Entry 5TDT (X-ray diffraction, 1.82 A resolution); this record covers chains B and F of the 8 polymer chains in the assembly.

== Chain B (and F) ==
Name: Toluene-4-monooxygenase system protein E
Organism: Pseudomonas mendocina
Notes: EC 1.14.13.-; chain F of this document is another copy of the same molecule, construct and numbering; everything in this record applies to it too
UniProt: Q00460 (TMOE_PSEME); residue numbers follow UniProt; this construct covers 1-307
Chain sequence (307 residues; row label = number of the first residue in the row):
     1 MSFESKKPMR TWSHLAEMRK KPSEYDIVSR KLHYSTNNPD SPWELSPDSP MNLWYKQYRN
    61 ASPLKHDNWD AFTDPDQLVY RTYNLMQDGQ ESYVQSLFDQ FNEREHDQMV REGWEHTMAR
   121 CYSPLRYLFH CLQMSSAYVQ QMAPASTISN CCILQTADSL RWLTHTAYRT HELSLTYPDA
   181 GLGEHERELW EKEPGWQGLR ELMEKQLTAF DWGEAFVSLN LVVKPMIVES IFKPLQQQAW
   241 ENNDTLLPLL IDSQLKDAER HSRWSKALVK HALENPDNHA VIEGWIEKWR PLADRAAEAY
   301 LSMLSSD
Unresolved in the structure: 1 (chain F: 1-2)

== Chain B / chain F interface ==
Pairs across the interface (16):
  Tyr93(B) - Tyr93(F)  hydrophobic
  Tyr93(B) - Ser96(F)
  Tyr93(B) - Leu97(F)  hydrophobic
  Tyr93(B) - Gln100(F)  hydrogen bond
  Ser96(B) - Tyr93(F)
  Leu97(B) - Tyr93(F)  hydrophobic
  Leu97(B) - Leu97(F)  hydrophobic
  Gln100(B) - Asp252(F)  hydrogen bond
  Arg104(B) - Pro248(F)  hydrogen bond (side chain-backbone)
  Arg104(B) - Leu249(F)
  Arg104(B) - Asp252(F)  salt bridge
  Gln236(B) - Arg104(F)
  Leu249(B) - Gln100(F)
  Leu249(B) - Phe101(F)  hydrophobic
  Asp252(B) - Gln100(F)  hydrogen bond
  Asp252(B) - Arg104(F)  salt bridge
Also at the interface, not in a pair above, chain B (11 interface residues in all): Gln90, Ser92, Phe101
Also at the interface, not in a pair above, chain F (11 interface residues in all): Gln90, Ser92

== Summary ==
The chain B/chain F interface involves 11 residues from each chain, with 4 hydrogen bonds and 2 salt bridges.
Polar pairs include Arg104(B)-Asp252(F), Tyr93(B)-Gln100(F) and Gln100(B)-Asp252(F).
Both chains are Toluene-4-monooxygenase system protein E (Pseudomonas mendocina). Entry 5TDT (Oxygenated
toluene intermediate in toluene 4-monooxygenase (T4moHD) after reaction in the crystal) was determined by
X-ray diffraction, deposited together with 5TDS, 5TDU and 5TDV.
